PDB entry 8TO2 | electron microscopy, 2.00 A resolution | chains A and k of the 29 polymer chains in the assembly

Chain A:
Protein: Phycobiliprotein ApcE
Organism: Synechocystis sp. PCC 6803
UniProtKB: Q55544 (APCE_SYNY3); residue numbers follow UniProt; this construct covers 1-896
Chain sequence (896 residues; numbered 1 to 896; the number before each row is that of its first residue):
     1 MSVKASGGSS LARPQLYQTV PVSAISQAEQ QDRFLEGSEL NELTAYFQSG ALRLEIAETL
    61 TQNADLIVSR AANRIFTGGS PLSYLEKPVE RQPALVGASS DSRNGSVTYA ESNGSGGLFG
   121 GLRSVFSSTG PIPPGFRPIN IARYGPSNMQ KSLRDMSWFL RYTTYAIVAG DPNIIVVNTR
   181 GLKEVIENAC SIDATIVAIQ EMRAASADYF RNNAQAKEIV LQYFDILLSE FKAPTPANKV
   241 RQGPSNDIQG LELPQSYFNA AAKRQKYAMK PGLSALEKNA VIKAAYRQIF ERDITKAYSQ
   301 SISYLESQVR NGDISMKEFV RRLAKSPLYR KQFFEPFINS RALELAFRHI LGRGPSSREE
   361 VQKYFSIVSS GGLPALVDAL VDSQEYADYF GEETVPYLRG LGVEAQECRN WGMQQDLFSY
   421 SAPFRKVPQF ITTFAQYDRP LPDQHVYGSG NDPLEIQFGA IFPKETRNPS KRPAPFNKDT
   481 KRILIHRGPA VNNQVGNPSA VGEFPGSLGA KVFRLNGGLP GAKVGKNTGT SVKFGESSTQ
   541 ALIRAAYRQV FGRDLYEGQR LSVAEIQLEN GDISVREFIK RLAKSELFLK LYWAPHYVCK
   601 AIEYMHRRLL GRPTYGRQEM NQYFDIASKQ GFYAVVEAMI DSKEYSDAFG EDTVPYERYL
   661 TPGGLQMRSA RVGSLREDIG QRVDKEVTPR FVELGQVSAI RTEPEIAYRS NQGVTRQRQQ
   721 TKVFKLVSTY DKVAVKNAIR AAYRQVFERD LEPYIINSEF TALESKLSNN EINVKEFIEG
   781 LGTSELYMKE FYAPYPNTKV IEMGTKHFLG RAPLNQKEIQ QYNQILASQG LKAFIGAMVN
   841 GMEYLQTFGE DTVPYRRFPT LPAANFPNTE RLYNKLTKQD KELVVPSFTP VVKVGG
Not modelled in the structure: 1, 87-130, 523-528, 693-896
Covalently attached groups: phycocyanobilin (CYC) linked to C190
Residues lining bound ligands:
  - phycocyanobilin (CYC), molecule 1: P14, Q249, L251, L253, Y257, L401, A405, Q406, E407, C408, W411
  - phycocyanobilin (CYC), molecule 2: I75, I139, Y144, N148, K151, S152, R154, D155, M156, W158, F159, Y162, N178, T179, L182, V185, I186, A189, S191, A194, T195
  - phycocyanobilin (CYC), molecule 3: R292, Y298, Y420, F424
  - phycocyanobilin (CYC), molecule 4: Y304, S307, Q308, R310, N311, D313
  - phycocyanobilin (CYC), molecule 5: I338, N339, S340, R358, V361, Q362, F365, I431, R439
  - phycocyanobilin (CYC), molecule 6: Y447, Y597, V598, C599, R617, N621, F624
  - phycocyanobilin (CYC), molecule 7: I456, Q457, F458, G459, R553
  - phycocyanobilin (CYC), molecule 8: I483, L484, I485, H486, A490, N493, V495
  - phycocyanobilin (CYC), molecule 9: K533, V563, I566, N570

Chain k:
Protein: Allophycocyanin beta chain
Organism: Synechocystis sp. PCC 6803
UniProtKB: Q01952 (APCB_SYNY3); residues 1-161 here = UniProt positions 1-161
Chain sequence (161 residues; row label = number of the first residue in the row):
     1 MQDAITAVIN SADVQGKYLD GAAMDKLKSY FASGELRVRA ASVISANAAT IVKEAVAKSL
    61 LYSDVTRPGG NMYTTRRYAA CIRDLDYYLR YATYAMLAGD ASILDERVLN GLKETYNSLG
   121 VPISSTVQAI QAIKEVTASL VGADAGKEMG VYLDYICSGL S
Covalently attached groups: phycocyanobilin (CYC) linked to C81
Residues lining bound ligands:
  - phycocyanobilin (CYC), molecule 1: L60, V65, N71, M72, R77, A80, R83, D84, L85, Y87, Y88, Y91, R107, V108, L112, T115, Y116, L119, V121, P122, S125, T126, A129
  - phycocyanobilin (CYC), molecule 2: L61, Y62, S63, T66, Y73, T74, T75, Y78

Chain A / chain k interface:
Residue-residue contacts (55):
  F334(A) - R107(k)  hydrogen bond (backbone-side chain)
  E335(A) - E106(k)
  E335(A) - R107(k)
  P336(A) - E106(k)
  F337(A) - E106(k)
  F337(A) - R107(k)  hydrogen bond (backbone-side chain)
  I338(A) - E106(k)
  I338(A) - R107(k)
  I338(A) - V108(k)
  I338(A) - N110(k)
  N339(A) - Y87(k)  hydrogen bond
  N339(A) - R107(k)  hydrogen bond
  R358(A) - L119(k)
  Q362(A) - R76(k)  hydrogen bond
  F365(A) - R83(k)
  F365(A) - Y87(k)
  S366(A) - R83(k)
  S369(A) - R83(k)  hydrogen bond
  S369(A) - Y87(k)  hydrogen bond
  K426(A) - N110(k)
  V427(A) - G111(k)
  V427(A) - E114(k)
  P428(A) - G111(k)
  P428(A) - T115(k)
  T432(A) - E114(k)
  T432(A) - T115(k)
  T432(A) - S118(k)
  A435(A) - S118(k)
  A435(A) - L119(k)  hydrophobic
  R439(A) - S118(k)  hydrogen bond (side chain-backbone)
  R439(A) - L119(k)  hydrogen bond (side chain-backbone)
  R472(A) - E114(k)
  Q666(A) - I123(k)
  Q666(A) - S161(k)  hydrogen bond (side chain-backbone)
  A670(A) - V127(k)
  A670(A) - S161(k)
  R671(A) - S158(k)  hydrogen bond
  R671(A) - S161(k)
  V672(A) - Q131(k)
  V672(A) - D154(k)
  V672(A) - C157(k)  hydrophobic
  L675(A) - S124(k)
  L675(A) - V127(k)  hydrophobic
  L675(A) - Q128(k)
  R676(A) - Q128(k)  hydrogen bond (backbone-side chain)
  E677(A) - Q128(k)
  I679(A) - Q128(k)  hydrogen bond (backbone-side chain)
  G680(A) - S125(k)  hydrogen bond (backbone-side chain)
  Q681(A) - S59(k)
  Q681(A) - Q128(k)  hydrogen bond
  R682(A) - A57(k)  hydrogen bond (side chain-backbone)
  R682(A) - K58(k)  hydrogen bond (side chain-backbone)
  R682(A) - S59(k)  hydrogen bond (backbone-backbone)
  R682(A) - L61(k)  hydrogen bond (side chain-backbone)
  R682(A) - Y62(k)
Interface residues without a listed pair, chain A (34 interface residues in all): V368, I431, Q436, S470, M667
Interface residues without a listed pair, chain k (36 interface residues in all): L60, S63, L109, L112, K113, N117, G120, K134, L160

Overview:
34 residues of chain A face 36 of chain k across their interface, with 19 hydrogen bonds. Polar pairs include
F334(A)-R107(k), F337(A)-R107(k) and N339(A)-Y87(k). Ligands of chain A: 8 copies of phycocyanobilin. Bound to
chain k: phycocyanobilin. Phycocyanobilin is covalently linked to C190(A).
Here chain A is Phycobiliprotein ApcE and chain k is Allophycocyanin beta chain, both from Synechocystis sp.
PCC 6803. Entry 8TO2 (Bottom cylinder of high-resolution phycobilisome quenched by OCP (local refinement)) was
determined by electron microscopy (same publication as 8TPJ).
